PDB entry 2ZAF | X-ray diffraction, 2.50 A resolution | chains C and D of the 4 polymer chains in the assembly

== Chain C (and D) ==
Name: Nitroalkane oxidase
From: Fusarium oxysporum
Notes: EC 1.7.3.1; chain D of this document is another copy of the same molecule, construct and numbering; everything in this record applies to it too
Reference sequence: Q8X1D8 (Q8X1D8_FUSOX); residues 1-439 here = UniProt positions 1-439
Chain sequence (439 residues; each row starts with the number of its first residue):
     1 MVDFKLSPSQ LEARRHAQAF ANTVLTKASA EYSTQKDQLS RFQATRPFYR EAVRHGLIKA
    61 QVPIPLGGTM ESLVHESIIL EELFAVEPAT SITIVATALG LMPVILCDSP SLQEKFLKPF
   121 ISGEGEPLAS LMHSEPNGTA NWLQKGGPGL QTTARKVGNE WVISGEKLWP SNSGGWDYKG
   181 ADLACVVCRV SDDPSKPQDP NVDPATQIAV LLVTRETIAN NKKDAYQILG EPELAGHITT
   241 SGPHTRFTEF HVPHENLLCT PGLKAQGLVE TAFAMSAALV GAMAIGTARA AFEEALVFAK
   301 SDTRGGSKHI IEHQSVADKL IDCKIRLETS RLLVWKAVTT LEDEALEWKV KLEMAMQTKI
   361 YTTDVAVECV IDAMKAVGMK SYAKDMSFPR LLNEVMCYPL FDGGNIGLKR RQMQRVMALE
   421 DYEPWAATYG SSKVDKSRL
Not modelled in the structure: 1, 432-439
Sequence notes: engineered mutation K409 (Arg in Q8X1D8)
UniProt features mapped onto this chain:
  - active site: D402 (Proton acceptor)
  - binding site (FAD): L131 to S134, T139 to N141, W169 to S171, R304, H313, Q314, K375 to M379, L400 to G404
  - mutagenesis: S276 (S276A: Decreases catalytic activity about tenfold), D402 (D402E: Decreases enzyme activity about twentyfold; D402N: Almost abolishes enzyme activity towards neutral nitroethane, but retains activity towards anionic nitroethane)
Ligand contacts:
  - FAD (flavin-adenine dinucleotide), molecule 1: L99, L131, M132, H133, S134, G138, T139, A140, N141, W169, P170, S171, L234, T240, F273, C397, L400, F401, D402, G403, G404, I406, G407, L408, R411
  - FAD, molecule 2: R304, I310, H313, V316, K375, A376, V377, G378, M379, Y382
What the authors report for this chain:
  - catalytic residues: D402 (citing earlier work)
  - mutagenesis - R409K (5-6 fold): decreased catalytic activity on oxygen
  - catalytic residues: S276 (proposed by the authors, not directly observed)

== Interface between chain C and chain D ==
Residue-residue contacts (80; chain C residue first):
  P136(C) - R304(D)  hydrogen bond (backbone-side chain)
  N137(C) - R304(D)  hydrogen bond (backbone-side chain)
  N137(C) - G305(D)  hydrogen bond (backbone-backbone)
  G138(C) - R304(D)
  N141(C) - T303(D)
  N141(C) - R304(D)
  N141(C) - G305(D)
  N141(C) - G306(D)
  Q144(C) - G306(D)
  Q144(C) - S307(D)  hydrogen bond
  P148(C) - G305(D)
  P148(C) - G306(D)
  W169(C) - M379(D)
  W169(C) - K380(D)
  W169(C) - A383(D)  hydrophobic
  E233(C) - A383(D)
  E233(C) - K384(D)  hydrogen bond (backbone-backbone)
  L234(C) - Y382(D)
  L234(C) - K384(D)
  A235(C) - Y382(D)  hydrogen bond (backbone-backbone)
  A235(C) - P389(D)  hydrophobic
  G236(C) - Y382(D)  hydrogen bond (backbone-side chain)
  H237(C) - Y382(D)
  T303(C) - N141(D)
  R304(C) - P136(D)  hydrogen bond (side chain-backbone)
  R304(C) - N137(D)
  R304(C) - G138(D)
  R304(C) - N141(D)
  G305(C) - N137(D)  hydrogen bond (backbone-backbone)
  G305(C) - P148(D)
  G306(C) - N141(D)
  G306(C) - Q144(D)
  G306(C) - P148(D)
  S307(C) - Q144(D)  hydrogen bond
  S315(C) - R411(D)  hydrogen bond
  D364(C) - K375(D)  salt bridge
  V367(C) - I371(D)  hydrophobic
  I371(C) - V367(D)  hydrophobic
  I371(C) - I371(D)  hydrophobic
  M374(C) - L400(D)
  K375(C) - D364(D)  salt bridge
  K375(C) - L400(D)
  K375(C) - I406(D)
  G378(C) - L400(D)
  M379(C) - W169(D)
  M379(C) - L400(D)
  M379(C) - F401(D)  hydrophobic
  S381(C) - L400(D)
  Y382(C) - L234(D)
  Y382(C) - A235(D)  hydrogen bond (backbone-backbone)
  Y382(C) - G236(D)  hydrogen bond (side chain-backbone)
  Y382(C) - H237(D)
  Y382(C) - N393(D)  hydrogen bond (side chain-backbone)
  Y382(C) - E394(D)
  Y382(C) - M396(D)
  Y382(C) - C397(D)
  Y382(C) - L400(D)  hydrophobic
  A383(C) - W169(D)  hydrophobic
  A383(C) - E233(D)
  K384(C) - E233(D)  hydrogen bond (backbone-backbone)
  K384(C) - L234(D)
  P389(C) - A235(D)  hydrophobic
  L392(C) - M396(D)  hydrophobic
  N393(C) - Y382(D)  hydrogen bond (backbone-side chain)
  N393(C) - N393(D)  hydrogen bond
  E394(C) - Y382(D)
  M396(C) - I371(D)  hydrophobic
  M396(C) - M374(D)  hydrophobic
  M396(C) - Y382(D)
  M396(C) - L392(D)  hydrophobic
  C397(C) - Y382(D)
  L400(C) - M374(D)
  L400(C) - K375(D)
  L400(C) - G378(D)
  L400(C) - M379(D)
  L400(C) - S381(D)
  F401(C) - M379(D)  hydrophobic
  I406(C) - S315(D)
  I406(C) - K375(D)
  R411(C) - S315(D)  hydrogen bond
Also at the interface, not in a pair above, chain C (48 interface residues in all): T139, A140, G149, P232, H313, V316, K319, K380, P399
Also at the interface, not in a pair above, chain D (49 interface residues in all): T139, A140, P232, I310, H313, V316, K319, P399, D402

== In short ==
48 residues of chain C and 49 residues of chain D are in contact; the contacts include 18 hydrogen bonds and 2
salt bridges. Polar contacts include D364(C)-K375(D), P136(C)-R304(D) and N137(C)-R304(D). Ligands of chain C:
flavin-adenine dinucleotide. From the paper: catalytic residues D402(C) and S276(C); R409K of chain C reduces
catalytic activity on oxygen.
Chain C and chain D are both Nitroalkane oxidase (Fusarium oxysporum); the structure, Mechanistic and
Structural Analyses of the Roles of Arg409 and Asp402 in the Reaction of the ..., was determined by X-ray
diffraction, deposited together with 2REH.
